PDB entry 4CQP | X-ray diffraction, 2.65 A resolution | chains A and B

# Chain A
Name: Hemagglutinin HA1
From: Influenza A virus
Notes: fragment: ha1 of trypsin released ectodomain, residues 17-342
UniProtKB: Q6DQ34 (Q6DQ34_9INFA); residues 1-326 here correspond to UniProt positions 17-342 (UniProt number = residue number + 16)
Amino-acid sequence (326 residues; each row starts with the number of its first residue):
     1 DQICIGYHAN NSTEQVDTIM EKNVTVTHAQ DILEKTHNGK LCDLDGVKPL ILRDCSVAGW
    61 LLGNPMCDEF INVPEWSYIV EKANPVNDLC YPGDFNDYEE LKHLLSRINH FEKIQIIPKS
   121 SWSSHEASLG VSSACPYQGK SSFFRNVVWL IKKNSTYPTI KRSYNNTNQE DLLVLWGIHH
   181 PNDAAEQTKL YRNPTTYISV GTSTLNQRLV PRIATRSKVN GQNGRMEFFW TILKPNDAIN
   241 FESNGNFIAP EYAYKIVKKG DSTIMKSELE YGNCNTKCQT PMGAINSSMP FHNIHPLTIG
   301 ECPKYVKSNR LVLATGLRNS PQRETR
Not modelled in the structure: 322-326
Construct notes: engineered mutation Arg192 (Gln208 in Q6DQ34), Asn223 (Ser239 in Q6DQ34); conflict Thr325 (Arg341 in Q6DQ34)
Disulfides: Cys42-Cys274, Cys55-Cys67, Cys90-Cys135, Cys278-Cys302
Covalently attached groups: N-acetylglucosamine (NAG) linked to Asn11, Asn23, Asn165, Asn286
Ligand contacts: MPO (3[N-morpholino]propane sulfonic acid): Leu129, Val131, Ser132, Ser133, Ala134, Trp149, Ile151, Leu190, Gln222

# Chain B
Name: Hemagglutinin HA2
From: Influenza A virus
Notes: fragment: ha2 of trypsin released ectodomain, residues 347-512
UniProtKB: Q6DQ34 (Q6DQ34_9INFA); residues 1-166 here correspond to UniProt positions 347-512 (UniProt number = residue number + 346)
Amino-acid sequence (166 residues; each row starts with the number of its first residue):
     1 GLFGAIAGFI EGGWQGMVDG WYGYHHSNEQ GSGYAADKES TQKAIDGVTN KVNSIIDKMN
    61 TQFEAVGREF NNLERRIENL NKKMEDGFLD VWTYNAELLV LMENERTLDF HDSNVKNLYD
   121 KVRLQLRDNA KELGNGCFEF YHKCDNECME SVRNGTYDYP QYSEEA
Not modelled in the structure: 163-166
Disulfides: Cys144-Cys148
Covalently attached groups: N-acetylglucosamine (NAG) linked to Asn154
Ligand contacts: MPO (3[N-morpholino]propane sulfonic acid): Glu11, Trp14, His25, Tyr34, Asn135, Cys137

# Chain A / chain B interface
Disulfides between the chains: Cys4(A)-Cys137(B)
Pairs across the interface - 99 pairs, chain A then chain B:
  Asp1(A) - Ser27(B)
  Asp1(A) - Asn28(B)
  Asp1(A) - Glu29(B)
  Asp1(A) - Glu139(B)
  Asp1(A) - Phe140(B)  hydrogen bond (backbone-backbone)
  Asp1(A) - Lys143(B)
  Asp1(A) - Cys144(B)  hydrogen bond (side chain-backbone)
  Gln2(A) - His26(B)
  Gln2(A) - Ser27(B)  hydrogen bond (backbone-backbone)
  Gln2(A) - Cys137(B)
  Gln2(A) - Phe138(B)
  Gln2(A) - Glu139(B)
  Gln2(A) - Phe140(B)
  Gln2(A) - Met149(B)
  Ile3(A) - His25(B)
  Ile3(A) - Cys137(B)
  Ile3(A) - Phe138(B)  hydrogen bond (backbone-backbone)
  Ile3(A) - Phe140(B)  hydrophobic
  Ile3(A) - Val152(B)  hydrophobic
  Cys4(A) - Trp14(B)
  Cys4(A) - Gly23(B)
  Cys4(A) - Tyr24(B)
  Cys4(A) - His25(B)  hydrogen bond (backbone-backbone)
  Cys4(A) - Gly136(B)
  Cys4(A) - Cys137(B)  disulfide
  Ile5(A) - Ile10(B)
  Ile5(A) - Trp14(B)
  Ile5(A) - Gly23(B)
  Ile5(A) - Tyr24(B)  hydrophobic
  Ile5(A) - Leu118(B)  hydrophobic
  Ile5(A) - Tyr119(B)  hydrophobic
  Ile5(A) - Val122(B)  hydrophobic
  Ile5(A) - Gly136(B)  hydrogen bond (backbone-backbone)
  Gly6(A) - Trp14(B)
  Gly6(A) - Met17(B)
  Gly6(A) - Tyr22(B)
  Gly6(A) - Gly23(B)  hydrogen bond (backbone-backbone)
  Tyr7(A) - Ile6(B)
  Tyr7(A) - Ala7(B)  hydrogen bond (side chain-backbone)
  Tyr7(A) - Ile10(B)  hydrogen bond (side chain-backbone)
  Tyr7(A) - Glu11(B)
  Tyr7(A) - Gly12(B)
  Tyr7(A) - Gly13(B)  hydrogen bond (side chain-backbone)
  Tyr7(A) - Trp14(B)  hydrogen bond (backbone-backbone)
  Tyr7(A) - Met17(B)
  Tyr7(A) - Trp21(B)
  His8(A) - Trp14(B)
  His8(A) - Met17(B)  hydrogen bond (side chain-backbone)
  His8(A) - Gly20(B)
  His8(A) - Trp21(B)  hydrogen bond (backbone-backbone)
  Ala9(A) - Gly13(B)
  Ala9(A) - Trp14(B)  hydrogen bond (backbone-backbone)
  Ala9(A) - Gln15(B)
  Asn10(A) - Gln15(B)  hydrogen bond (backbone-side chain)
  Val16(A) - Asn104(B)
  Asp17(A) - Leu101(B)
  Asp17(A) - Asn104(B)  hydrogen bond (backbone-side chain)
  Thr18(A) - Leu101(B)
  Thr18(A) - Glu105(B)
  Ile19(A) - Glu105(B)
  Met20(A) - Glu105(B)  hydrogen bond (backbone-side chain)
  Val26(A) - Leu108(B)  hydrophobic
  His28(A) - Trp21(B)
  Glu99(A) - Glu69(B)
  Glu99(A) - Asn71(B)
  Lys102(A) - Glu69(B)  salt bridge
  Lys266(A) - Glu69(B)  salt bridge
  Pro290(A) - Ile56(B)  hydrophobic
  Phe291(A) - Met59(B)  hydrophobic
  Phe291(A) - Ala96(B)  hydrophobic
  Leu297(A) - Ala65(B)  hydrophobic
  Leu297(A) - Val66(B)
  Leu297(A) - Gly67(B)
  Lys304(A) - Met59(B)
  Lys304(A) - Asn60(B)  hydrogen bond (side chain-backbone)
  Lys304(A) - Gln62(B)
  Tyr305(A) - Gln62(B)  hydrogen bond (backbone-side chain)
  Tyr305(A) - Leu89(B)  hydrophobic
  Val306(A) - Thr93(B)
  Lys307(A) - Asp90(B)  salt bridge
  Lys307(A) - Thr93(B)  hydrogen bond (backbone-side chain)
  Ser308(A) - Glu97(B)  hydrogen bond
  Leu311(A) - Glu97(B)
  Val312(A) - Val100(B)
  Val312(A) - Asn104(B)  hydrogen bond (backbone-side chain)
  Leu313(A) - Ile55(B)  hydrophobic
  Leu313(A) - Val100(B)  hydrophobic
  Leu313(A) - Asn104(B)
  Ala314(A) - Asn104(B)  hydrogen bond (backbone-side chain)
  Ala314(A) - Thr107(B)
  Thr315(A) - Trp21(B)
  Thr315(A) - Val48(B)
  Thr315(A) - His111(B)  hydrogen bond (backbone-side chain)
  Gly316(A) - Leu108(B)
  Gly316(A) - His111(B)  hydrogen bond (backbone-side chain)
  Leu317(A) - Tyr22(B)  hydrophobic
  Leu317(A) - His111(B)
  Ser320(A) - Gly12(B)
  Ser320(A) - Gly13(B)  hydrogen bond (side chain-backbone)
Other interface residues (no listed pair), chain A (44 interface residues in all): Asn11, Val24, Thr27, Gln30, Ile32, Glu81, Pro296, Arg318
Other interface residues (no listed pair), chain B (63 interface residues in all): Val18, Val52, Glu64, Phe70, Glu74, Glu85, Trp92, Leu98, Val115

# Summary
The interface between chain A and chain B involves 44 residues on one side and 63 on the other, with 1
disulfide bond, 26 hydrogen bonds and 3 salt bridges. Polar pairs include Lys102(A)-Glu69(B),
Lys266(A)-Glu69(B) and Lys307(A)-Asp90(B).
Chain A is Hemagglutinin HA1 and chain B is Hemagglutinin HA2, both from Influenza A virus; the structure,
Crystal Structure of H5 (VN1194) Ser227Asn/Gln196Arg Mutant Haemagglutinin, was determined by X-ray
diffraction together with 4CQQ, 4CQR, 4CQS, 4CQU, 4CQV, 4CQW and 5 further entries from the same study.
